PDB entry 3H3B | X-ray diffraction, 2.45 A resolution | chains A and C

# Chain A
Molecule: Receptor tyrosine-protein kinase erbB-2
Organism: Homo sapiens
Notes: EC 2.7.10.1; fragment: extracellular domain
UniProtKB: P04626 (ERBB2_HUMAN); residues 1-192 here correspond to UniProt positions 23-214 (UniProt number = residue number + 22)
Chain sequence (194 residues; row label = number of the first residue in the row; numbers below 1 keep their minus sign (Gly-1 is residue -1)):
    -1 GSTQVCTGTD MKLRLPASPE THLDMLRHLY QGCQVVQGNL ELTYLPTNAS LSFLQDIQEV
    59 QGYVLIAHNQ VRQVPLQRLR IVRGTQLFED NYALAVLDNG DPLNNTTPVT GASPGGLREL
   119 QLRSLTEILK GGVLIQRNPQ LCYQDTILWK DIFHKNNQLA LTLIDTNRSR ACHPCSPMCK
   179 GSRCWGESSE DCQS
Unresolved in the structure: -1
Disulfides: Cys4-Cys31, Cys140-Cys170, Cys173-Cys182, Cys177-Cys190
Sequence notes: expression tag (-1 to 0)
Curated features (UniProtKB/Swiss-Prot):
  - modified residue: Thr160 (Phosphothreonine)
  - glycosylation (N-linked (GlcNAc...) asparagine): Asn46, Asn102, Asn165

# Chain C
Molecule: anti-ErbB2 antibody chA21
Organism: Mus musculus
Notes: fragment: the single-chain Fv (scFv) fragment; antibody fragment or engineered binder
Chain sequence (259 residues; each row starts with the number of its first residue; numbers below 1 keep their minus sign (Ala-4 is residue -4)):
    -4 AAQPADIVLT QTPSSLPVSV GEKVTMTCKS SQTLLYSNNQ KNYLAWYQQK PGQSPKLLIS
    56 WAFTRKSGVP DRFTGSGSGT DFTLTIGSVK AEDLAVYYCQ QYSNYPWTFG GGTRLEIKRG
   116 GGGSGGGGSG GGGSGGGGSE VQLQQSGPEV VKTGASVKIS CKASGYSFTG YFINWVKKNS
   176 GKSPEWIGHI SSSYATSTYN QKFKNKAAFT VDTSSSTAFM QLNSLTSEDS AVYYCVRSGN
   236 YEEYAMDYWG QGTSVTVSS
Unresolved in the structure: -4 to -3, 113-134, 254
Disulfides: Cys23-Cys94, Cys156-Cys230

# Chain A / chain C interface
Contacting residue pairs (49):
  Pro100(A) with Thr191(C)
  Asn102(A) with Tyr100(C); Thr193(C), hydrogen bond
  Asn103(A) with Tyr100(C), hydrogen bond (backbone-side chain); Trp102(C); His184(C); Tyr239(C), hydrogen bond
  Thr104(A) with Tyr100(C)
  Arg135(A) with Tyr189(C)
  Asn136(A) with Tyr189(C), hydrogen bond (backbone-side chain)
  Pro137(A) with Tyr189(C), hydrophobic
  Tyr141(A) with Tyr236(C), hydrogen bond (backbone-side chain)
  Asp143(A) with Tyr236(C), hydrogen bond
  Thr144(A) with Tyr236(C)
  Asn165(A) with Thr164(C); Ser188(C); Tyr189(C)
  Arg166(A) with Ser186(C), hydrogen bond (backbone-side chain); Ser188(C), hydrogen bond (backbone-side chain); Tyr189(C); Tyr236(C), hydrogen bond
  Ser167(A) with Phe167(C); Ser186(C); Tyr189(C); Thr191(C)
  Arg168(A) with Phe167(C); Asn235(C)
  Ala169(A) with Phe167(C); Gly234(C); Asn235(C); Tyr239(C), hydrophobic
  Cys170(A) with Asn235(C), hydrogen bond (backbone-side chain); Tyr236(C), hydrogen bond (backbone-backbone); Tyr239(C)
  His171(A) with Tyr31(C); Asn34(C); Tyr38(C), hydrogen bond; Tyr239(C)
  Pro172(A) with Asn34(C), hydrogen bond (backbone-side chain); Lys36(C); Tyr38(C); Trp56(C), hydrophobic; Tyr236(C); Glu237(C)
  Cys173(A) with Asn34(C)
  Ser174(A) with Asn33(C)
  Pro175(A) with Asn34(C)
  Glu185(A) with Tyr31(C), hydrogen bond; Asn33(C), hydrogen bond
Also at the interface, not in a pair above, chain A (24 interface residues in all): Cys140, Asp163

# In short
Chain A and chain C form an interface of 24 and 21 residues respectively; the contacts include 15 hydrogen
bonds. Among the polar pairs are Asn102(A)-Thr193(C), Asn103(A)-Tyr100(C) and Asn103(A)-Tyr239(C).
Chain A is Receptor tyrosine-protein kinase erbB-2 (Homo sapiens) and chain C is anti-ErbB2 antibody chA21
(Mus musculus); the structure, Crystal structure of the single-chain Fv (scFv) fragment of an anti-ErbB2
antibody chA21 in complex with ..., was determined by X-ray diffraction.
